5HZB - chains A and B; structure by X-ray diffraction, 1.55 A resolution.

Chain A (and B):
Name: Capsid protein
Organism: Norovirus GII.10
Notes: chain B of this document is another copy of the same molecule, construct and numbering; everything in this record applies to it too
Reference sequence: Q5F4T5 (Q5F4T5_9CALI); residue numbers follow UniProt; this construct covers 224-538
Sequence (315 residues; numbered 224 to 538; the number before each row is that of its first residue):
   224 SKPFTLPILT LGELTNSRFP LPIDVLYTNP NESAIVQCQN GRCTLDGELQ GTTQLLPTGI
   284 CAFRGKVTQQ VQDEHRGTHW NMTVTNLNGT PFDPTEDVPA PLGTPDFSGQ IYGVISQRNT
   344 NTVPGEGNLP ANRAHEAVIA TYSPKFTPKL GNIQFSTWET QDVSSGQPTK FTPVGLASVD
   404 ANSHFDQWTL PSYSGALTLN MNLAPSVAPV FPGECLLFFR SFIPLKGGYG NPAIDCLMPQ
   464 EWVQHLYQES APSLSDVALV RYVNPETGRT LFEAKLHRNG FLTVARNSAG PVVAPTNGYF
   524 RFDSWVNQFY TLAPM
Disordered / not traced: 224 (chain B: 344-351)
Reported in the primary citation:
  - binding site for alpha-L-fucopyranose: Asn355, Arg356, Asp385, Gly451, Tyr452
  - binding site for alpha-D-glucopyranose: Ser401, Tyr452

Interface between chain A and chain B:
Contacting residue pairs - 89 pairs, chain A then chain B:
  Pro230(A) - Gln471(B)
  Ile231(A) - Gln471(B)  hydrogen bond (backbone-side chain)
  Leu232(A) - Gln471(B)
  Gly235(A) - Leu279(B)
  Glu236(A) - Leu278(B)
  Glu236(A) - Leu279(B)
  Glu236(A) - Tyr470(B)  hydrogen bond
  Leu237(A) - Leu279(B)
  Thr238(A) - Leu279(B)
  Thr238(A) - Pro280(B)
  Thr238(A) - Thr281(B)
  Pro243(A) - Thr281(B)
  Leu244(A) - Thr281(B)
  Pro245(A) - Thr281(B)
  Leu278(A) - Leu232(B)  hydrophobic
  Leu278(A) - Glu236(B)
  Leu279(A) - Gly235(B)
  Leu279(A) - Glu236(B)
  Leu279(A) - Leu237(B)
  Leu279(A) - Thr238(B)
  Pro280(A) - Thr238(B)
  Pro280(A) - Pro280(B)  hydrophobic
  Pro280(A) - Glu464(B)
  Thr281(A) - Thr238(B)
  Thr281(A) - Pro243(B)
  Thr281(A) - Leu244(B)
  Thr281(A) - Pro245(B)
  Tyr335(A) - Val337(B)
  Tyr335(A) - Ala357(B)
  Val337(A) - Tyr335(B)
  Val337(A) - Val397(B)  hydrophobic
  Ser339(A) - Pro447(B)
  Arg341(A) - Ile446(B)  hydrogen bond (side chain-backbone)
  Arg341(A) - Pro447(B)
  Arg341(A) - Leu448(B)
  Arg341(A) - Gly453(B)
  Arg341(A) - Asn454(B)  hydrogen bond
  Arg341(A) - Pro455(B)
  Val346(A) - Tyr452(B)  hydrophobic
  Glu349(A) - Tyr452(B)
  Leu352(A) - Tyr452(B)
  Leu352(A) - Gly453(B)
  Pro353(A) - Gly451(B)
  Pro353(A) - Tyr452(B)
  Pro353(A) - Gly453(B)  hydrogen bond (backbone-backbone)
  Ala354(A) - Gly451(B)
  Ala354(A) - Tyr452(B)  hydrophobic
  Asn355(A) - Leu448(B)
  Asn355(A) - Gly450(B)
  Asn355(A) - Gly451(B)  hydrogen bond (backbone-backbone)
  Asn355(A) - Tyr452(B)
  Asn355(A) - Gly453(B)  hydrogen bond (side chain-backbone)
  Arg356(A) - Leu448(B)
  Arg356(A) - Lys449(B)
  Ala357(A) - Leu448(B)
  Ala357(A) - Lys449(B)  hydrogen bond (backbone-side chain)
  His358(A) - Lys449(B)
  Glu359(A) - Glu359(B)
  Lys393(A) - Phe445(B)
  Val397(A) - Val337(B)  hydrophobic
  Phe445(A) - Lys393(B)
  Ile446(A) - Arg341(B)  hydrogen bond (backbone-side chain)
  Pro447(A) - Ser339(B)
  Pro447(A) - Arg341(B)
  Leu448(A) - Arg341(B)
  Leu448(A) - Asn355(B)
  Leu448(A) - Arg356(B)
  Leu448(A) - Ala357(B)
  Lys449(A) - Arg356(B)
  Lys449(A) - Ala357(B)  hydrogen bond (side chain-backbone)
  Gly450(A) - Asn355(B)
  Gly451(A) - Pro353(B)
  Gly451(A) - Ala354(B)
  Gly451(A) - Asn355(B)  hydrogen bond (backbone-backbone)
  Tyr452(A) - Leu352(B)
  Tyr452(A) - Pro353(B)
  Tyr452(A) - Ala354(B)
  Tyr452(A) - Asn355(B)
  Gly453(A) - Arg341(B)  hydrogen bond (backbone-side chain)
  Gly453(A) - Leu352(B)
  Gly453(A) - Pro353(B)  hydrogen bond (backbone-backbone)
  Gly453(A) - Asn355(B)  hydrogen bond (backbone-side chain)
  Asn454(A) - Arg341(B)  hydrogen bond
  Pro455(A) - Arg341(B)
  Glu464(A) - Pro280(B)
  Tyr470(A) - Glu236(B)  hydrogen bond
  Gln471(A) - Pro230(B)
  Gln471(A) - Ile231(B)  hydrogen bond (side chain-backbone)
  Gln471(A) - Leu232(B)
Interface residues without a listed pair, chain A (47 interface residues in all): Arg287, Thr395, Gln467
Interface residues without a listed pair, chain B (45 interface residues in all): Arg287, His358, Thr395, Gln467

In short:
Chain A and chain B form an interface of 47 and 45 residues respectively; the contacts include 17 hydrogen
bonds. Polar pairs include Ile231(A)-Gln471(B), Glu236(A)-Tyr470(B) and Arg341(A)-Ile446(B). The paper reports
a binding site for alpha-L-fucopyranose at Asn355(A), Arg356(A) and Asp385(A) among others; a binding site for
alpha-D-glucopyranose at Ser401(A) and Tyr452(A).
Chain A and chain B are both Capsid protein (Norovirus GII.10); the structure, Crystal structure of GII.10 P
domain in complex with 2-fucosyllactose (2'FL), was determined by X-ray diffraction, deposited together with
5HZA.
